PDB entry 9IK8 | electron microscopy, 2.82 A resolution | chains B and A of the 6 polymer chains in the assembly

[Chain B]
Name: Guanine nucleotide-binding protein G(I)/G(S)/G(T) subunit beta-1
Organism: Homo sapiens
Reference sequence: P62873 (GBB1_HUMAN); numbering as in UniProt (aligned over 2-340)
Sequence (373 residues; each row starts with the number of its first residue; numbers below 1 keep their minus sign (Met-21 is residue -21)):
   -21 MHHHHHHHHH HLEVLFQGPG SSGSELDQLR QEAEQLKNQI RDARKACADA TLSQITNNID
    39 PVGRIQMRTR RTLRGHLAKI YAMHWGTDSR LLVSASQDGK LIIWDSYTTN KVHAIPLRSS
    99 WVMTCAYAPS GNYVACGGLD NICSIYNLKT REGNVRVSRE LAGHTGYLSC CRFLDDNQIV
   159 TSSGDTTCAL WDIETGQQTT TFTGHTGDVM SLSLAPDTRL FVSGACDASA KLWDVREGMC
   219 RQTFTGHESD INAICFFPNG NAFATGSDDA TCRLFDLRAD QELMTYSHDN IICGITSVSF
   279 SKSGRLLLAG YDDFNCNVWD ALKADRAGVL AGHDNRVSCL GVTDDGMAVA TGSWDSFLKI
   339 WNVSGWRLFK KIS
Disordered / not traced: -21 to 4, 341-351
Sequence notes: initiating methionine (-21); expression tag (-20 to 1, 341-351)
Curated features (UniProtKB/Swiss-Prot):
  - modified residue: Ser2 (N-acetylserine), His266 (Phosphohistidine)
  - natural variant: Leu30 (L30F: In MRD42; uncertain significance), Arg52 (R52G: In MRD42), Gly64 (G64V: In MRD42), Asp76 (D76E: In MRD42; D76G: In MRD42), Gly77 (G77S: In MRD42), Lys78 (K78R: In MRD42), Ile80 (I80N: In MRD42; I80T: In MRD42), His91 (H91R: In MRD42; uncertain significance), Ala92 (A92T: In MRD42), Pro94 (P94S: In MRD42), Leu95 (L95P: In MRD42), Arg96 (R96L: In MRD42), 5 further natural variant entries in UniProt

[Chain A]
Name: Guanine nucleotide-binding protein G(i) subunit alpha-1
Organism: Homo sapiens
Reference sequence: P63096 (GNAI1_HUMAN); residue numbers follow UniProt; this construct covers 5-354
Sequence (350 residues; numbered 5 to 354; the number before each row is that of its first residue):
     5 LSAEDKAAVE RSKMIDRNLR EDGEKAAREV KLLLLGAGES GKSTIVKQMK IIHEAGYSEE
    65 ECKQYKAVVY SNTIQSIIAI IRAMGRLKID FGDSARADDA RQLFVLAGAA EEGFMTAELA
   125 GVIKRLWKDS GVQACFNRSR EYQLNDSAAY YLNDLDRIAQ PNYIPTQQDV LRTRVKTTGI
   185 VETHFTFKDL HFKMFDVGGQ RSERKKWIHC FEGVTAIIFC VALSDYDLVL AEDEEMNRMH
   245 ESMKLFDSIC NNKWFTDTSI ILFLNKKDLF EEKIKKSPLT ICYPEYAGSN TYEEAAAYIQ
   305 CQFEDLNKRK DTKEIYTHFT CATDTKNVQF VFDAVTDVII KNNLKDCGLF
Disordered / not traced: 44, 48, 56-181, 234-240
Curated features (UniProtKB/Swiss-Prot):
  - region: Lys35 to Thr48 (G1 motif), Asp173 to Thr181 (G2 motif), Phe196 to Arg205 (G3 motif), Ile265 to Asp272 (G4 motif), Thr324 to Thr329 (G5 motif)
  - binding site (GTP): Glu43 to Thr48, Ser151, Leu175 to Thr181, Asp200 to Gln204, Asn269 to Asp272, Ala326
  - binding site (Mg(2+)): Ser47, Thr181
  - modified residue: Arg178 (ADP-ribosylarginine), Gln204 (Deamidated glutamine), Cys351 (ADP-ribosylcysteine)
  - natural variant: Gly40 (G40C: In NEDHISB; G40R: In NEDHISB), Gly45 (G45D: In NEDHISB), Thr48 (T48I: In NEDHISB; T48K: In NEDHISB), Gln52 (Q52P: In NEDHISB), Ser75 (deletion: In NEDHISB; uncertain significance), Gln172 (deletion: In NEDHISB), Asp173 (D173V: In NEDHISB), Glu186 to Phe189 (deletion: In NEDHISB; uncertain significance), Cys224 (C224Y: In NEDHISB), Lys270 (K270N: In NEDHISB; K270R: In NEDHISB), Asp272 (D272G: In NEDHISB), Ala326 (A326P: In NEDHISB), 1 further natural variant entry in UniProt
  - mutagenesis: Gly42 (G42R: Abolishes switch to an activated conformation and dissociation from beta and gamma subunits upon GTP binding. Abolishes interaction with RGS family members), Glu116 (E116L: Enhances interaction (inactive GDP-bound) with RGS14), Gln147 (Q147L: Enhances interaction (inactive GDP-bound) with RGS14), Glu245 (E245L: Enhances interaction (inactive GDP-bound) with RGS14)

[Interface between chain B and chain A]
Pairs across the interface (49):
  Gly53(B) with Leu23(A)
  Leu55(B) with Leu23(A); Gly27(A)
  Lys57(B) with His213(A), hydrogen bond (side chain-backbone); Glu216(A), salt bridge
  Tyr59(B) with His213(A), hydrogen bond; Cys214(A)
  Lys78(B) with Leu23(A)
  Ile80(B) with Leu23(A), hydrophobic
  Asn88(B) with Val13(A); Ser16(A)
  Lys89(B) with Ser16(A), hydrogen bond (backbone-side chain); Ile19(A); Asp20(A), salt bridge; Leu23(A)
  Val90(B) with Arg15(A), hydrogen bond (backbone-side chain); Ile19(A)
  His91(B) with Arg15(A)
  Ala92(B) with Ile19(A), hydrophobic
  Ser97(B) with Ile184(A)
  Trp99(B) with Ile184(A); Phe199(A), hydrophobic; Cys214(A); Phe215(A), hydrophobic
  Met101(B) with Cys214(A), hydrophobic
  Leu117(B) with Thr182(A); Gly183(A); Ile184(A); Gln204(A), hydrogen bond (backbone-side chain); Trp211(A), hydrophobic; Phe215(A), hydrophobic
  Asp118(B) with Thr182(A)
  Asn119(B) with Gly183(A); Gln204(A)
  Gly144(B) with Gln204(A), hydrogen bond (backbone-side chain)
  Tyr145(B) with Gln204(A); Ser206(A); Lys210(A)
  Gly162(B) with Ser206(A), hydrogen bond (backbone-side chain)
  Asp186(B) with Ser206(A), hydrogen bond; Glu207(A)
  Met188(B) with Lys210(A)
  Cys204(B) with Lys210(A)
  Asp228(B) with Lys209(A), salt bridge; Lys210(A), salt bridge
  Asn230(B) with Lys210(A), hydrogen bond
  Arg314(B) with Trp258(A)
  Trp332(B) with His213(A); Trp258(A), hydrophobic
Also at the interface, not in a pair above, chain B (31 interface residues in all): Arg52, Gln75, Thr87, Asp246
Also at the interface, not in a pair above, chain A (24 interface residues in all): Ala12, Asp26

[Summary]
31 residues of chain B and 24 residues of chain A are in contact, with 9 hydrogen bonds and 4 salt bridges.
Polar contacts include Lys57(B)-Glu216(A), Lys89(B)-Asp20(A) and Asp228(B)-Lys209(A).
Chain B is Guanine nucleotide-binding protein G(I)/G(S)/G(T) subunit beta-1 and chain A is Guanine
nucleotide-binding protein G(i) subunit alpha-1, both from Homo sapiens; the structure, Cryo-EM Structure of
SSTR1-Gi SST analogs complex, was determined by electron microscopy, deposited together with 9IK9.
